Entry 6RWE (electron microscopy, 3.00 A resolution); this record covers chains A and B of the 20 polymer chains in the assembly.

[Chain A]
Molecule: DNA-directed RNA polymerase I subunit RPA190
Organism: Saccharomyces cerevisiae
Notes: EC 2.7.7.6
UniProt: P10964 (RPA1_YEAST); residue numbers follow UniProt; this construct covers 1-1664
Sequence (1664 residues; row label = number of the first residue in the row):
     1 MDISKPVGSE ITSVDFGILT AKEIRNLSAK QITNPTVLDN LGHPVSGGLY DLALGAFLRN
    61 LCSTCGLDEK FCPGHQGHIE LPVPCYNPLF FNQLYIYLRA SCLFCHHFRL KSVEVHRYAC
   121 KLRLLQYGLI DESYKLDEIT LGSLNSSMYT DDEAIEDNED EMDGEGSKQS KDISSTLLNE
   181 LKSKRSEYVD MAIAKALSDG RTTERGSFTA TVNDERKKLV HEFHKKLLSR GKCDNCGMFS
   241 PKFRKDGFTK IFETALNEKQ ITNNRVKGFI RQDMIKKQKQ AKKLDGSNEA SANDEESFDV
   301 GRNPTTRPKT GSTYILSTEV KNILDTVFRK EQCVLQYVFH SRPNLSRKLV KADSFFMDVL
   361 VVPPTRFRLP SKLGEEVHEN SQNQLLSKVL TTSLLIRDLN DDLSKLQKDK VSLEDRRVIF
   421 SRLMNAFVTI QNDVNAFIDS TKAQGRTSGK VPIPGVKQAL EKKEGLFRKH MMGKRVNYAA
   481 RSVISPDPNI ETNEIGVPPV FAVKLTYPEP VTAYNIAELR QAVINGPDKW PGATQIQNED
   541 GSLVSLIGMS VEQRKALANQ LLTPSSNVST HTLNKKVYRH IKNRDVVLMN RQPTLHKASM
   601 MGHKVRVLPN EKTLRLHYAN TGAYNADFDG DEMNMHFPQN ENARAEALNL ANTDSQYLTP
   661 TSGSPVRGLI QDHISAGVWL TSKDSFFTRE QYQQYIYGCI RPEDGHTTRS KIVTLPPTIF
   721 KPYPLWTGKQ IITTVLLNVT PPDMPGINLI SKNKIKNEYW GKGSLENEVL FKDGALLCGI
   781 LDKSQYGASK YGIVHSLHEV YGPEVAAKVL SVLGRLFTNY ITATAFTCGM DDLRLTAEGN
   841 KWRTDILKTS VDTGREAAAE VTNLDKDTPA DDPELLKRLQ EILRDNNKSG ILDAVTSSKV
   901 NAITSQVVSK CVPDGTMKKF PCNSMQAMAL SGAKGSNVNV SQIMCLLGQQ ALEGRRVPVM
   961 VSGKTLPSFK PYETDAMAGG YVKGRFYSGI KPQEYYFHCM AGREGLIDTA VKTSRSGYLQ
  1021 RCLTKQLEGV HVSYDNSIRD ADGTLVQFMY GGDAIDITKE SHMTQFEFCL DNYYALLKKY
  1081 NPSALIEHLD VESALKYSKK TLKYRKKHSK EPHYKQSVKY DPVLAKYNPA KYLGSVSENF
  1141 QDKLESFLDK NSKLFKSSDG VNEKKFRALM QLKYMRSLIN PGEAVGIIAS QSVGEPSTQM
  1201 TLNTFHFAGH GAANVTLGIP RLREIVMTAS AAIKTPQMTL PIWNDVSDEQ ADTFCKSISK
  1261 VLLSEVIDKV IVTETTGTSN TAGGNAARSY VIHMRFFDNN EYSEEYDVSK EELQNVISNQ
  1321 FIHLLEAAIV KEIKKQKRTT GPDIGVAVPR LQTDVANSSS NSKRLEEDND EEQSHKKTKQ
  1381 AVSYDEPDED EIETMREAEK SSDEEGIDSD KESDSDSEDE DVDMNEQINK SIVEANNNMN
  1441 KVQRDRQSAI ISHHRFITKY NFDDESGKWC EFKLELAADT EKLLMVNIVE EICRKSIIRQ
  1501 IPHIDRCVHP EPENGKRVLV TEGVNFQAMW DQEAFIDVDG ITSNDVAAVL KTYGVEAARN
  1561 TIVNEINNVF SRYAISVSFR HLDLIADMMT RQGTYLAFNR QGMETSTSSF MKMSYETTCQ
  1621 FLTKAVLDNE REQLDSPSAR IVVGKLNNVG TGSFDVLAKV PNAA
Disordered / not traced: 1-2, 23, 142-171, 271-308, 407-416, 1154-1159, 1206-1213, 1277-1286, 1339-1432, 1664
Curated features (UniProtKB/Swiss-Prot):
  - region: Pro992 to Glu1004 (Bridging helix)
  - binding site (Zn(2+)): Cys62, Cys65, Cys72, His75, Cys102, Cys105, Cys233, Cys236
  - binding site (Mg(2+)): Asp627, Asp629, Asp631
  - modified residue (Phosphoserine): Ser889, Ser1636

[Chain B]
Molecule: DNA-directed RNA polymerase I subunit RPA135
Organism: Saccharomyces cerevisiae
Notes: EC 2.7.7.6
UniProt: P22138 (RPA2_YEAST); residue numbers follow UniProt; this construct covers 1-1203
Sequence (1203 residues; each row starts with the number of its first residue):
     1 MSKVIKPPGQ ARTADFRTLE RESRFINPPK DKSAFPLLQE AVQPHIGSFN ALTEGPDGGL
    61 LNLGVKDIGE KVIFDGKPLN SEDEISNSGY LGNKLSVSVE QVSIAKPMSN DGVSSAVERK
   121 VYPSESRQRL TSYRGKLLLK LKWSVNNGEE NLFEVRDCGG LPVMLQSNRC HLNKMSPYEL
   181 VQHKEESDEI GGYFIVNGIE KLIRMLIVQR RNHPMAIIRP SFANRGASYS HYGIQIRSVR
   241 PDQTSQTNVL HYLNDGQVTF RFSWRKNEYL VPVVMILKAL CHTSDREIFD GIIGNDVKDS
   301 FLTDRLELLL RGFKKRYPHL QNRTQVLQYL GDKFRVVFQA SPDQSDLEVG QEVLDRIVLV
   361 HLGKDGSQDK FRMLLFMIRK LYSLVAGECS PDNPDATQHQ EVLLGGFLYG MILKEKIDEY
   421 LQNIIAQVRM DINRGMAINF KDKRYMSRVL MRVNENIGSK MQYFLSTGNL VSQSGLDLQQ
   481 VSGYTVVAEK INFYRFISHF RMVHRGSFFA QLKTTTVRKL LPESWGFLCP VHTPDGSPCG
   541 LLNHFAHKCR ISTQQSDVSR IPSILYSLGV APASHTFAAG PSLCCVQIDG KIIGWVSHEQ
   601 GKIIADTLRY WKVEGKTPGL PIDLEIGYVP PSTRGQYPGL YLFGGHSRML RPVRYLPLDK
   661 EDIVGPFEQV YMNIAVTPQE IQNNVHTHVE FTPTNILSIL ANLTPFSDFN QSPRNMYQCQ
   721 MGKQTMGTPG VALCHRSDNK LYRLQTGQTP IVKANLYDDY GMDNFPNGFN AVVAVISYTG
   781 YDMDDAMIIN KSADERGFGY GTMYKTEKVD LALNRNRGDP ITQHFGFGND EWPKEWLEKL
   841 DEDGLPYIGT YVEEGDPICA YFDDTLNKTK IKTYHSSEPA YIEEVNLIGD ESNKFQELQT
   901 VSIKYRIRRT PQIGDKFSSR HGQKGVCSRK WPTIDMPFSE TGIQPDIIIN PHAFPSRMTI
   961 GMFVESLAGK AGALHGIAQD STPWIFNEDD TPADYFGEQL AKAGYNYHGN EPMYSGATGE
  1021 ELRADIYVGV VYYQRLRHMV NDKFQVRSTG PVNSLTMQPV KGRKRHGGIR VGEMERDALI
  1081 GHGTSFLLQD RLLNSSDYTQ ASVCRECGSI LTTQQSVPRI GSISTVCCRR CSMRFEDAKK
  1141 LLTKSEDGEK IFIDDSQIWE DGQGNKFVGG NETTTVAIPF VLKYLDSELS AMGIRLRYNV
  1201 EPK
Disordered / not traced: 1-11, 112-116, 1141-1147
Curated features (UniProtKB/Swiss-Prot):
  - zinc finger: Cys1104 to Cys1131 (C4-type)
  - modified residue: Ser2 (N-acetylserine), Ser81 (Phosphoserine), Ser1156 (Phosphoserine)
  - mutagenesis: Cys1104 (C1104A: No effect; when associated with A-1107; A-1128 and A-1131), Cys1107 (C1107A: Lethal. Abolishes recruitment of RPA1 to Pol I. No effect; when associated with A-1104; A-1128 and A-1131), Cys1127 (C1127R: Responsible of suppression of RPA190-5 and RPA190-1 mutations), Cys1128 (C1128A: No effect; when associated with A-1104; A-1107 and A-1131), Cys1131 (C1131A: No effect; when associated with A-1104; A-1107 and A-1128)

[Interface between chain A and chain B]
Contacting residue pairs (369):
  Lys5(A) - Gln1100(B)  hydrogen bond (backbone-side chain)
  Val7(A) - Tyr1098(B)
  Val7(A) - Gln1100(B)
  Val7(A) - Thr1175(B)
  Val7(A) - Val1176(B)  hydrophobic
  Val7(A) - Ala1177(B)  hydrophobic
  Ser9(A) - Thr1174(B)  hydrogen bond
  Ser9(A) - Thr1175(B)
  Ser9(A) - Val1176(B)
  Ser9(A) - Val1200(B)
  Ser9(A) - Pro1202(B)
  Glu10(A) - Val1200(B)
  Glu10(A) - Glu1201(B)  hydrogen bond (backbone-backbone)
  Ile11(A) - Val1176(B)  hydrophobic
  Ile11(A) - Ile1178(B)  hydrophobic
  Ile11(A) - Tyr1198(B)  hydrophobic
  Ile11(A) - Asn1199(B)
  Thr12(A) - Asn1199(B)  hydrogen bond (backbone-backbone)
  Thr12(A) - Glu1201(B)  hydrogen bond
  Ser13(A) - Arg1197(B)
  Ser13(A) - Tyr1198(B)
  Ser13(A) - Asn1199(B)  hydrogen bond
  Val14(A) - Leu1196(B)  hydrophobic
  Val14(A) - Arg1197(B)
  Val14(A) - Tyr1198(B)  hydrophobic
  Asp15(A) - Arg1195(B)
  Asp15(A) - Leu1196(B)
  Asp15(A) - Arg1197(B)  hydrogen bond (backbone-backbone)
  Asp15(A) - Asn1199(B)  hydrogen bond
  Phe16(A) - Arg1195(B)
  Phe16(A) - Leu1196(B)  hydrophobic
  Gly17(A) - Ile1194(B)
  Gly17(A) - Arg1195(B)  hydrogen bond (backbone-backbone)
  Ile18(A) - Gly1193(B)
  Leu19(A) - Gly1193(B)  hydrogen bond (backbone-backbone)
  Leu19(A) - Arg1195(B)
  Leu27(A) - Thr1112(B)
  Leu27(A) - Arg1129(B)  hydrogen bond (backbone-side chain)
  Leu27(A) - Arg1130(B)
  Lys30(A) - Arg1129(B)
  Ser63(A) - Gly1162(B)
  Ser63(A) - Gln1163(B)  hydrogen bond (backbone-backbone)
  Thr64(A) - Gln1114(B)  hydrogen bond (backbone-side chain)
  Thr64(A) - Val1117(B)
  Thr64(A) - Arg1129(B)
  Thr64(A) - Asp1161(B)
  Thr64(A) - Gly1162(B)  hydrogen bond (backbone-backbone)
  Cys65(A) - Gln1115(B)
  Cys65(A) - Val1117(B)
  Gly66(A) - Val1117(B)
  Leu67(A) - Gln1115(B)
  His75(A) - Thr1113(B)
  His75(A) - Gln1114(B)
  Gln76(A) - Leu1111(B)
  Gln76(A) - Ser1190(B)
  Asn87(A) - Met1192(B)  hydrogen bond (side chain-backbone)
  Leu89(A) - Met1192(B)  hydrophobic
  Val361(A) - Ser1190(B)
  Val361(A) - Ala1191(B)
  Arg366(A) - Phe1180(B)
  Arg366(A) - Lys1183(B)
  Phe367(A) - Leu1055(B)
  Phe367(A) - Phe1180(B)  hydrophobic
  Phe367(A) - Lys1183(B)
  Phe367(A) - Tyr1184(B)  hydrophobic
  Phe367(A) - Ser1187(B)
  Phe437(A) - Ala1191(B)
  Val456(A) - Glu1188(B)
  Val456(A) - Met1192(B)
  Leu460(A) - Met1192(B)  hydrophobic
  Leu466(A) - Val1181(B)  hydrophobic
  Leu466(A) - Tyr1184(B)  hydrophobic
  Leu466(A) - Leu1185(B)  hydrophobic
  Phe467(A) - Leu1185(B)  hydrophobic
  Arg468(A) - Arg1070(B)
  Lys469(A) - Arg1070(B)  hydrogen bond (backbone-side chain)
  His470(A) - Gln1058(B)  hydrogen bond (backbone-side chain)
  His470(A) - Val1181(B)
  Met471(A) - Val1181(B)  hydrophobic
  Met471(A) - Leu1185(B)  hydrophobic
  Met472(A) - Gly1072(B)
  Met472(A) - Glu1073(B)
  Met472(A) - Arg1076(B)
  Gly473(A) - Arg1070(B)  hydrogen bond (backbone-side chain)
  Gly473(A) - Val1071(B)
  Lys474(A) - Gln1058(B)
  Lys474(A) - Arg1070(B)
  Lys474(A) - Val1071(B)  hydrogen bond (backbone-backbone)
  Lys474(A) - Leu1092(B)  hydrogen bond (side chain-backbone)
  Lys474(A) - Ser1096(B)
  Lys474(A) - Asp1097(B)  salt bridge
  Lys474(A) - Pro1179(B)
  Arg475(A) - Gln1058(B)
  Arg475(A) - Pro1059(B)
  Arg475(A) - Lys1061(B)
  Arg475(A) - Gly1068(B)  hydrogen bond (side chain-backbone)
  Arg475(A) - Ile1069(B)
  Arg475(A) - Arg1070(B)
  Arg475(A) - Ser1096(B)  hydrogen bond (backbone-side chain)
  Val476(A) - Pro1059(B)
  Val476(A) - Gly1068(B)
  Val476(A) - Ile1069(B)  hydrogen bond (backbone-backbone)
  Val476(A) - Val1071(B)  hydrophobic
  Val476(A) - Arg1091(B)
  Val476(A) - Ser1095(B)
  Asn477(A) - Arg1047(B)  hydrogen bond
  Asn477(A) - Ser1048(B)
  Asn477(A) - Pro1059(B)
  Asn477(A) - Arg1091(B)  hydrogen bond (backbone-side chain)
  Asn477(A) - Ser1095(B)  hydrogen bond (side chain-backbone)
  Tyr478(A) - Arg1047(B)  hydrogen bond (backbone-backbone)
  Tyr478(A) - Ser1048(B)  hydrogen bond (backbone-backbone)
  Tyr478(A) - Arg1091(B)  hydrogen bond (backbone-side chain)
  Ala479(A) - Val1046(B)
  Ala479(A) - Arg1047(B)  hydrogen bond (backbone-backbone)
  Ala479(A) - Ile1069(B)  hydrophobic
  Ala480(A) - Gln1045(B)
  Ala480(A) - Val1046(B)  hydrophobic
  Arg481(A) - Phe1044(B)
  Arg481(A) - Gln1045(B)  hydrogen bond (backbone-backbone)
  Arg481(A) - Ile1069(B)
  Ser482(A) - Phe1044(B)
  Val483(A) - Val1040(B)  hydrophobic
  Val483(A) - Lys1043(B)
  Pro486(A) - Tyr781(B)
  Pro486(A) - Ala786(B)  hydrophobic
  Pro486(A) - Ser928(B)
  Asp487(A) - Tyr781(B)  hydrogen bond
  Pro488(A) - Gly780(B)
  Pro488(A) - Tyr781(B)
  Asn489(A) - Tyr781(B)  hydrogen bond
  Val500(A) - Phe1044(B)  hydrophobic
  Phe501(A) - Phe1044(B)  hydrophobic
  Phe501(A) - Gln1045(B)
  Phe501(A) - Val1046(B)  hydrophobic
  Lys504(A) - Val1046(B)
  Lys504(A) - Ser1048(B)
  Leu505(A) - Arg1047(B)
  Leu588(A) - Leu1079(B)  hydrophobic
  Leu588(A) - Leu1087(B)  hydrophobic
  Asn590(A) - Glu1075(B)
  Gln592(A) - Glu1075(B)  hydrogen bond
  Thr594(A) - Met1074(B)
  Thr594(A) - Glu1075(B)  hydrogen bond
  Thr594(A) - Ala1078(B)
  Lys597(A) - Ala1078(B)
  Lys597(A) - Gly1081(B)
  Lys597(A) - His1082(B)  hydrogen bond (backbone-side chain)
  Met600(A) - Leu1079(B)  hydrophobic
  Met600(A) - His1082(B)  hydrogen bond (backbone-side chain)
  Lys612(A) - Asn1041(B)
  Lys612(A) - Phe1044(B)
  Thr613(A) - Ile913(B)
  Thr613(A) - Gly914(B)
  Thr613(A) - Val1040(B)
  Arg615(A) - Ile913(B)
  Arg615(A) - Ser928(B)  hydrogen bond (side chain-backbone)
  Tyr618(A) - Gly780(B)  hydrogen bond (side chain-backbone)
  Tyr618(A) - Tyr781(B)
  Tyr618(A) - Met783(B)  hydrophobic
  Thr621(A) - Asp784(B)
  Asp627(A) - Asp784(B)
  Phe628(A) - Met783(B)
  Phe628(A) - Asp785(B)
  Phe628(A) - Ala786(B)
  Phe628(A) - Val926(B)
  Asp629(A) - Asp785(B)
  Asp629(A) - Lys916(B)
  Asp629(A) - Lys924(B)
  Asp629(A) - Val926(B)
  Gly630(A) - Lys916(B)
  Gly630(A) - Val926(B)
  Glu632(A) - Lys1043(B)
  Asn634(A) - Ile1069(B)
  His636(A) - Val1071(B)
  His636(A) - Arg1091(B)
  Phe637(A) - Arg1091(B)  hydrogen bond (backbone-side chain)
  Pro638(A) - Asp1090(B)
  Pro638(A) - Arg1091(B)
  Gln639(A) - Asp1090(B)  hydrogen bond (backbone-side chain)
  Asn642(A) - Phe1086(B)
  Ala643(A) - Leu1087(B)  hydrophobic
  Glu646(A) - Thr1084(B)  hydrogen bond
  Glu646(A) - Ser1085(B)
  Glu646(A) - Phe1086(B)  hydrogen bond (side chain-backbone)
  Glu646(A) - Leu1087(B)  hydrogen bond (side chain-backbone)
  Leu650(A) - His1082(B)
  Ala651(A) - His1082(B)
  Gln656(A) - His1082(B)  hydrogen bond
  Ile670(A) - Asp784(B)
  Gln671(A) - Asp784(B)
  Gln671(A) - Asn950(B)
  Gln671(A) - His952(B)  hydrogen bond (backbone-side chain)
  Asp672(A) - Ser777(B)  hydrogen bond
  Asp672(A) - Met783(B)
  Asp672(A) - His952(B)  salt bridge
  His673(A) - Met783(B)
  Ser675(A) - His952(B)
  Trp679(A) - Arg1023(B)
  Thr818(A) - Thr779(B)
  Ile821(A) - Ser777(B)
  Ile821(A) - Tyr778(B)
  Thr822(A) - Tyr778(B)  hydrogen bond (side chain-backbone)
  Thr822(A) - Ser1015(B)  hydrogen bond (backbone-side chain)
  Thr822(A) - Ala1017(B)
  Ala823(A) - Thr1018(B)
  Thr824(A) - Arg1023(B)
  Ala825(A) - Ile776(B)  hydrophobic
  Ala825(A) - Ser777(B)
  Ala825(A) - Leu1022(B)  hydrophobic
  Ala825(A) - Arg1023(B)
  Phe826(A) - Ile776(B)
  Phe826(A) - Ser777(B)  hydrogen bond (backbone-backbone)
  Phe826(A) - Pro951(B)
  Phe826(A) - His952(B)
  Thr827(A) - Val775(B)  hydrogen bond (side chain-backbone)
  Thr827(A) - Asp1025(B)
  Thr827(A) - Ile1026(B)
  Thr827(A) - Tyr1027(B)  hydrogen bond (side chain-backbone)
  Cys828(A) - Val775(B)
  Cys828(A) - Pro951(B)  hydrophobic
  Cys828(A) - Phe963(B)
  Cys828(A) - Tyr1027(B)
  Gly829(A) - Tyr1027(B)
  Met830(A) - Phe963(B)  hydrophobic
  Met830(A) - Val964(B)  hydrophobic
  Met830(A) - His1008(B)
  Met830(A) - Tyr1027(B)
  Asp831(A) - His1008(B)
  Asp831(A) - Asn1010(B)
  Leu833(A) - Ile960(B)  hydrophobic
  Arg834(A) - Ala993(B)
  Arg834(A) - His1008(B)  hydrogen bond
  Arg843(A) - Glu988(B)  salt bridge
  Gln880(A) - Ser632(B)
  Gln880(A) - Thr633(B)  hydrogen bond
  Arg884(A) - Ser632(B)
  Arg884(A) - Thr633(B)  hydrogen bond (side chain-backbone)
  Arg884(A) - Arg634(B)  hydrogen bond (side chain-backbone)
  Arg884(A) - Gly635(B)
  Met925(A) - Pro955(B)  hydrophobic
  Met928(A) - Pro951(B)
  Met928(A) - His952(B)
  Met928(A) - Pro955(B)  hydrophobic
  Ala933(A) - His952(B)
  Lys934(A) - His952(B)  hydrogen bond (side chain-backbone)
  Lys934(A) - Pro955(B)
  Lys934(A) - Ser956(B)  hydrogen bond
  Asn939(A) - Pro955(B)
  Asn939(A) - Met958(B)
  Gln942(A) - Met958(B)
  Ile943(A) - Ile960(B)  hydrophobic
  Glu953(A) - Lys519(B)  salt bridge
  Met960(A) - Pro522(B)
  Met960(A) - Glu523(B)
  Met960(A) - Val670(B)  hydrophobic
  Val961(A) - Ser390(B)
  Val961(A) - Gln636(B)
  Ser962(A) - Val670(B)  hydrogen bond (side chain-backbone)
  Ser962(A) - Tyr671(B)
  Lys964(A) - Val670(B)
  Lys964(A) - Met672(B)  hydrogen bond (side chain-backbone)
  Lys964(A) - Asn673(B)
  Thr965(A) - Pro522(B)
  Leu966(A) - Trp525(B)  hydrophobic
  Pro967(A) - Trp525(B)
  Pro967(A) - Gln669(B)
  Pro967(A) - Asn673(B)
  Pro967(A) - Ile674(B)  hydrogen bond (backbone-backbone)
  Ser968(A) - Ile674(B)
  Ser968(A) - Val676(B)
  Ser968(A) - His686(B)  hydrogen bond (backbone-side chain)
  Phe969(A) - Asn673(B)  hydrogen bond (backbone-side chain)
  Lys970(A) - Val685(B)
  Pro971(A) - Asn673(B)
  Phe986(A) - Phe709(B)
  Phe986(A) - Asn710(B)
  Phe986(A) - Gln711(B)
  Phe986(A) - Met958(B)  hydrophobic
  Phe986(A) - Ile960(B)  hydrophobic
  Tyr987(A) - Thr991(B)
  Tyr987(A) - Ala993(B)
  Ser988(A) - Phe709(B)
  Ser988(A) - Asn987(B)
  Ser988(A) - Glu988(B)
  Gly989(A) - Phe709(B)
  Ile990(A) - Asp708(B)
  Ile990(A) - Trp984(B)  hydrogen bond (backbone-side chain)
  Lys991(A) - Glu680(B)  salt bridge
  Lys991(A) - Trp984(B)
  Pro992(A) - Trp525(B)
  Pro992(A) - Val676(B)  hydrophobic
  Pro992(A) - Pro693(B)  hydrophobic
  Pro992(A) - Trp984(B)
  Gln993(A) - Val676(B)
  Gln993(A) - Glu680(B)  hydrogen bond
  Tyr995(A) - Val531(B)
  Tyr995(A) - Leu697(B)  hydrophobic
  Tyr995(A) - Ser707(B)
  Tyr995(A) - Asn715(B)  hydrogen bond
  Tyr995(A) - Trp984(B)  hydrophobic
  Tyr996(A) - Leu520(B)
  Tyr996(A) - Leu521(B)  hydrogen bond (side chain-backbone)
  Tyr996(A) - Ser524(B)
  Tyr996(A) - Trp525(B)  hydrophobic
  Tyr996(A) - Pro530(B)  hydrophobic
  His998(A) - Gln711(B)
  His998(A) - Ser712(B)  hydrogen bond (side chain-backbone)
  Cys999(A) - Pro530(B)  hydrophobic
  Cys999(A) - Val531(B)  hydrophobic
  Cys999(A) - Ser712(B)
  Cys999(A) - Met716(B)
  Met1000(A) - Leu520(B)  hydrophobic
  Met1000(A) - Pro522(B)  hydrophobic
  Arg1003(A) - Arg518(B)  hydrogen bond (side chain-backbone)
  Arg1003(A) - Lys519(B)
  Arg1003(A) - Leu520(B)
  Arg1003(A) - Pro530(B)
  Arg1003(A) - Thr533(B)
  Arg1003(A) - Gly540(B)
  Arg1003(A) - Met716(B)
  Leu1006(A) - Asp535(B)
  Ile1007(A) - Thr515(B)
  Ile1007(A) - Arg518(B)
  Ile1007(A) - Cys539(B)
  Ala1010(A) - Gly536(B)
  Thr1024(A) - Asp1077(B)  hydrogen bond
  Lys1025(A) - Arg1076(B)
  Glu1028(A) - Arg1076(B)  salt bridge
  Glu1028(A) - Ile1080(B)
  Ala1184(A) - Ile1080(B)
  Ile1187(A) - Asp1077(B)
  Ile1187(A) - Ile1080(B)  hydrophobic
  Ile1187(A) - Gly1081(B)
  Gln1191(A) - Asp1077(B)
  Gln1191(A) - Ala1078(B)
  Lys1482(A) - Asp304(B)  salt bridge
  Lys1482(A) - Glu307(B)
  Lys1482(A) - Leu308(B)
  Leu1484(A) - Arg305(B)
  Leu1484(A) - Leu308(B)  hydrophobic
  Asn1487(A) - Arg305(B)  hydrogen bond
  Cys1619(A) - Met1192(B)  hydrophobic
  Leu1622(A) - Leu1189(B)  hydrophobic
  Leu1622(A) - Ile1194(B)  hydrophobic
  Val1626(A) - Ile1194(B)  hydrophobic
  Arg1631(A) - Asn1199(B)
  Ile1641(A) - Arg1076(B)
  Ile1641(A) - Leu1088(B)  hydrophobic
  Ile1641(A) - Leu1092(B)  hydrophobic
  Val1642(A) - Pro1179(B)
  Val1643(A) - Pro1179(B)
  Gly1644(A) - Gln1089(B)  hydrogen bond (backbone-side chain)
  Gly1644(A) - Leu1093(B)
  Gly1644(A) - Pro1179(B)
  Lys1645(A) - Gln1089(B)
  Leu1646(A) - Ser1085(B)
  Leu1646(A) - Phe1086(B)  hydrophobic
  Leu1646(A) - Gln1089(B)
  Asn1647(A) - Ile1080(B)
  Asn1647(A) - Ser1085(B)  hydrogen bond (backbone-side chain)
  Asn1647(A) - Leu1088(B)
  Val1649(A) - Gly1083(B)
  Val1649(A) - Ser1085(B)  hydrogen bond (backbone-side chain)
  Gly1650(A) - Gly1083(B)
  Thr1651(A) - Gly1083(B)  hydrogen bond (backbone-backbone)
  Thr1651(A) - Ser1085(B)  hydrogen bond (side chain-backbone)
  Thr1651(A) - Phe1086(B)
  Gly1652(A) - Ser1085(B)
Also at the interface, not in a pair above, chain A (200 interface residues in all): Gly8, Asn26, Ser28, Ala29, Gly74, Phe90, Met357, Pro363, Pro364, Leu369, Glu375, Ile438, Lys457, Ile484, Ser485, Leu595, His596, Ala626, Asn640, Ala647, Gln691, Gly935, Pro958, Lys983, Arg985, Gly1002, Arg1015, Glu1183, Ile1188, Glu1332, Glu1481, Pro1637, Ser1638, Asn1648
Also at the interface, not in a pair above, chain B (193 interface residues in all): Asp255, Gly256, Lys315, Gln398, Lys513, Ser537, Gln682, Ile696, Pro713, Asp782, Leu813, Gly925, Ala953, Arg957, Leu967, Glu1020, Glu1021, Thr1049, Ser1054, Thr1056, Val1060, Arg1105, Ser1132, Arg1134, Leu1182

[Summary]
200 residues of chain A face 193 of chain B across their interface, with 76 hydrogen bonds and 7 salt bridges.
Among the polar pairs are Lys474(A)-Asp1097(B), Asp672(A)-His952(B) and Arg843(A)-Glu988(B).
Here chain A is DNA-directed RNA polymerase I subunit RPA190 and chain B is DNA-directed RNA polymerase I
subunit RPA135, both from Saccharomyces cerevisiae. Entry 6RWE (RNA Polymerase I Open Complex conformation 2)
was determined by electron microscopy, deposited together with 6RQH, 6RQL, 6RQT, 6RRD, 6RUI and 6RUO.
